Entry 7D0M (X-ray diffraction, 1.95 A resolution); this record covers chain A.

== Chain A ==
Molecule: Cryptochrome-1
From: Mus musculus
UniProtKB: P97784 (CRY1_MOUSE); residue numbers follow UniProt; this construct covers 1-496
Chain sequence (498 residues; each row starts with the number of its first residue; numbers below 1 keep their minus sign (Gly-1 is residue -1)):
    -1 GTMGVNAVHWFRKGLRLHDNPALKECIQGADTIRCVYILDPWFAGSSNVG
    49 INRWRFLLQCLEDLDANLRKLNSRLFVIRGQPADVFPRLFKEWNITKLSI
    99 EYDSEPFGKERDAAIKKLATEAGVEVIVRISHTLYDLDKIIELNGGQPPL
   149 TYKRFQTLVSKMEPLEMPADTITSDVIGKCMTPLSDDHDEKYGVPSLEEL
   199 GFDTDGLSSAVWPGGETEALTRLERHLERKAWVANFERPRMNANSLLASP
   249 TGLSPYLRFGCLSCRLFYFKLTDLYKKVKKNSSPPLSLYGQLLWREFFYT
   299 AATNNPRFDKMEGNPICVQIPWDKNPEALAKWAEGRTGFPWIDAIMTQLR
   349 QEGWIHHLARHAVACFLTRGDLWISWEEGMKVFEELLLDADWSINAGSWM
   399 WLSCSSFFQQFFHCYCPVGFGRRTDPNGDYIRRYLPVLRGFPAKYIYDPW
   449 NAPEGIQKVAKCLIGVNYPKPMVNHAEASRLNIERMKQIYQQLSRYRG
Disordered / not traced: -1 to 1, 496
Construct notes: expression tag (-1 to 0)
Reported in the primary citation:
  - contacts within the chain: Tyr150-Trp292 (pi stacking), Trp399-Gln407
  - interface residues: His355, His359, Trp399
  - conformationally variable residues (order/disorder transition, side-chain flip): Val231 to Ser247, Trp292, His355, Gln490 to Arg495
  - mutagenesis - F405A/F406A: unchanged stability in response to KL101
  - mutagenesis - F405A/F406A: unchanged stability in response to TH301
  - mutagenesis - F406A, Q407A: decreased stability in response to KL101
  - mutagenesis - Q407A: increased stability in response to TH301

== Summary ==
The paper reports that F406A and Q407A reduce stability in response to KL101; interface residues His355,
His359 and Trp399.
Chain A is Cryptochrome-1 (Mus musculus); the structure, Crystal structure of mouse CRY1 with bound
cryoprotectant, was determined by X-ray diffraction, deposited together with 7D0N, 7DLI and 7EJ9.
